4IN6 - chains M and H of the 3 polymer chains in the assembly; structure by X-ray diffraction, 2.70 A resolution.

Chain M:
Protein: Reaction center protein M chain
Organism: Rhodobacter sphaeroides
UniProtKB: P0C0Y9 (RCEM_RHOSH); residues 1-302 here correspond to UniProt positions 2-303 (UniProt number = residue number + 1)
Sequence (302 residues; row label = number of the first residue in the row):
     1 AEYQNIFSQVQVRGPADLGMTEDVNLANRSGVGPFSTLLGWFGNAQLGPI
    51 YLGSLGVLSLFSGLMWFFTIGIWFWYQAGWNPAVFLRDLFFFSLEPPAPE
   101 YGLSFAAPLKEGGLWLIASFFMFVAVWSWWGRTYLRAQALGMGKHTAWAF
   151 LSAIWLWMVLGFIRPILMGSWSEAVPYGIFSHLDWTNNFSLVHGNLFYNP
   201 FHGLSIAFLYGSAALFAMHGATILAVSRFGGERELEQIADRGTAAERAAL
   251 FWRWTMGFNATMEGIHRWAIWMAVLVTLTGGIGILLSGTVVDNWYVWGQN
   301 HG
Sequence notes: engineered mutation Ala214 (Leu215 in P0C0Y9)
Swiss-Prot annotation at these positions:
  - binding site ((7R,8Z)-bacteriochlorophyll b): His182, His202
  - binding site (Fe cation): His219, Glu234, His266
  - binding site (a ubiquinone): Trp252
Ion coordination: Fe ion: His219, Glu234, His266 (shared with 2 residues of chain L)
Residues lining bound ligands:
  - bacteriochlorophyll a (BCL), molecule 1: Trp66, Met122, Val126, Phe150, Ala153, Ile154, Leu156, Trp157, Leu160, Trp185, Thr186, Asn187, Phe189, Ser190, Asn195, Leu196, Phe197, His202, Ser205, Ile206, Leu209, Tyr210, Val276, Thr277, Gly280, Gly281, Ile284
  - bacteriochlorophyll a (BCL), molecule 2: Phe67, Leu89, Met122, Trp157, Leu160, Val175, Ile179, His182, Leu183, Trp185, Thr186
  - bacteriochlorophyll a (BCL), molecule 3: Thr186, Phe197, Tyr210
  - bacteriochlorophyll a (BCL), molecule 4: Phe197, Gly203, Ile206, Ala207, Tyr210, Gly211
  - bacteriopheophytin a (BPH), molecule 1: Ser59, Leu60, Gly63, Leu64, Phe67, Ala125, Val126, Trp129, Thr133, Thr146, Ala149, Phe150, Ala153, Ala273, Val274, Thr277
  - bacteriopheophytin a (BPH), molecule 2: Tyr210, Ala213, Ala214, Ala217, Met218, Trp252, Thr255, Met256
  - glucosyl-galactosyl diacyl-glycerol (GGD; nonadec-10-enoic acid 2-[3,4-dihydroxy-6-hydroxymethyl-5-(3,4,5-trihydroxy-6-hydroxymethyl-tetrahydro-pyran-2-yloxy)-tetrahydro-pyran-2-yloxy] -1-octadec-9-enoyloxymethyl-ethyl ester): Arg253, Met256, Gly257, Phe258, Trp268
  - 1,2-diacyl-sn-glycero-3-phosphocholine (PC1): Ala27, Arg29, Ser30, Gly31, Val32, Gly33, Leu47, Gly48, Ile50, Leu52, Trp129
  - spheroidene (SPO): Trp66, Phe67, Phe68, Ile70, Gly71, Ile72, Phe74, Trp75, Phe85, Leu89, Phe105, Trp115, Leu116, Ser119, Phe120, Met122, Phe123, Trp157, Met158, Leu160, Gly161, Phe162, Trp171, Val175, Tyr177, Gly178, Ile179, His182
  - ubiquinone-10 (U10): Leu215, Met218, His219, Thr222, Ile223, Ala245, Ala248, Ala249, Trp252, Met256, Phe258, Asn259, Ala260, Thr261, Met262, Ile265, Trp268, Met272

Chain H:
Protein: Reaction center protein H chain
Organism: Rhodobacter sphaeroides
UniProtKB: P0C0Y7 (RCEH_RHOSH); residues 1-260 here = UniProt positions 1-260
Sequence (266 residues; numbered -5 to 260; the number before each row is that of its first residue; numbers below 1 keep their minus sign (His-5 is residue -5)):
    -5 HHHHHHMVGVTAFGNFDLASLAIYSFWIFLAGLIYYLQTENMREGYPLEN
    45 EDGTPAANQGPFPLPKPKTFILPHGRGTLTVPGPESEDRPIALARTAVSE
    95 GFPHAPTGDPMKDGVGPASWVARRDLPELDGHGHNKIKPMKAAAGFHVSA
   145 GKNPIGLPVRGCDLEIAGKVVDIWVDIPEQMARFLEVELKDGSTRLLPMQ
   195 MVKVQSNRVHVNALSSDLFAGIPTIKSPTEVTLLEEDKICGYVAGGLMYA
   245 APKRKSVVAAMLAEYA
Disordered / not traced: -5 to 10, 251-260
Sequence notes: expression tag (-5 to 0)
Residues lining bound ligands: glucosyl-galactosyl diacyl-glycerol (GGD; nonadec-10-enoic acid 2-[3,4-dihydroxy-6-hydroxymethyl-5-(3,4,5-trihydroxy-6-hydroxymethyl-tetrahydro-pyran-2-yloxy)-tetrahydro-pyran-2-yloxy] -1-octadec-9-enoyloxymethyl-ethyl ester): Gln32, Tyr40, Leu42, Asn52, Gln53, Gly54, Pro55, Phe56

Chain M / chain H interface:
Residue-residue contacts - 108 pairs, chain M then chain H:
  Glu2(M) - Asn206(H)
  Glu2(M) - Leu241(H)
  Tyr3(M) - Gln194(H)
  Tyr3(M) - Val196(H)
  Asn5(M) - Gln194(H)
  Gln9(M) - Gly145(H)
  Gln9(M) - Val196(H)  hydrogen bond (side chain-backbone)
  Gln9(M) - Lys197(H)
  Gln9(M) - Val198(H)  hydrogen bond (side chain-backbone)
  Val10(M) - Val142(H)  hydrophobic
  Val10(M) - Ala144(H)
  Val10(M) - Lys146(H)
  Gln11(M) - Val142(H)
  Gln11(M) - Ser143(H)  hydrogen bond (backbone-backbone)
  Gln11(M) - Ala144(H)  hydrogen bond (backbone-backbone)
  Val12(M) - His141(H)
  Val12(M) - Ser143(H)
  Val12(M) - Gln174(H)
  Val12(M) - Met175(H)
  Arg13(M) - Gly139(H)
  Arg13(M) - Phe140(H)
  Arg13(M) - His141(H)  hydrogen bond (backbone-backbone)
  Arg13(M) - Ser143(H)
  Arg13(M) - Gln174(H)
  Gly14(M) - Gly139(H)
  Gly14(M) - Phe140(H)
  Gly14(M) - Gln174(H)  hydrogen bond (backbone-side chain)
  Pro15(M) - Ala138(H)
  Pro15(M) - Gly139(H)
  Pro15(M) - Phe140(H)
  Pro15(M) - Gln174(H)  hydrogen bond (backbone-side chain)
  Asp17(M) - Pro172(H)
  Met20(M) - Gly125(H)
  Met20(M) - His126(H)
  Thr37(M) - Ala144(H)
  Trp41(M) - Ala144(H)  hydrophobic
  Trp41(M) - Gly145(H)
  Asn44(M) - Glu173(H)
  Pro200(M) - Ile17(H)  hydrophobic
  Phe201(M) - Ala16(H)
  Phe201(M) - Ile17(H)  hydrophobic
  Leu204(M) - Ile17(H)  hydrophobic
  Leu204(M) - Phe20(H)  hydrophobic
  Leu204(M) - Trp21(H)  hydrophobic
  Ser227(M) - Gln194(H)  hydrogen bond (backbone-side chain)
  Arg228(M) - Pro192(H)
  Arg228(M) - Gln194(H)
  Arg228(M) - Met195(H)
  Arg228(M) - Cys234(H)  hydrogen bond (backbone-side chain)
  Arg228(M) - Leu241(H)
  Phe229(M) - Cys234(H)
  Phe229(M) - Ala238(H)  hydrophobic
  Glu232(M) - Arg177(H)  salt bridge
  Arg233(M) - Glu122(H)  salt bridge
  Arg233(M) - Ile131(H)
  Arg233(M) - Arg177(H)
  Arg233(M) - Leu227(H)
  Arg233(M) - Glu230(H)  salt bridge
  Glu236(M) - Arg117(H)  hydrogen bond (backbone-side chain)
  Glu236(M) - Glu122(H)
  Glu236(M) - Leu227(H)
  Gln237(M) - Arg117(H)
  Ile238(M) - Phe64(H)  hydrophobic
  Ile238(M) - Leu73(H)
  Ala239(M) - Leu66(H)  hydrophobic
  Ala239(M) - Leu73(H)
  Asp240(M) - Arg117(H)  hydrogen bond (backbone-side chain)
  Asp240(M) - Arg118(H)  hydrogen bond (side chain-backbone)
  Arg241(M) - Glu38(H)  salt bridge
  Arg241(M) - Glu79(H)  salt bridge
  Arg241(M) - Val115(H)
  Arg241(M) - Arg117(H)
  Gly242(M) - Val115(H)
  Gly242(M) - Arg117(H)
  Gly242(M) - Asp231(H)
  Thr243(M) - Ser113(H)
  Thr243(M) - Val115(H)
  Thr243(M) - Asp231(H)  hydrogen bond (backbone-side chain)
  Glu246(M) - Val115(H)
  Arg247(M) - Pro111(H)  hydrogen bond (side chain-backbone)
  Arg247(M) - Ser113(H)  hydrogen bond (side chain-backbone)
  Arg247(M) - Gly235(H)
  Arg253(M) - Tyr40(H)  hydrogen bond
  Arg253(M) - Leu42(H)
  Phe258(M) - Gln32(H)
  Ala260(M) - Asn35(H)
  Thr261(M) - Asn35(H)  hydrogen bond (backbone-side chain)
  Glu263(M) - Lys62(H)  salt bridge
  Glu263(M) - Phe64(H)
  Gly264(M) - Asn35(H)
  Ile265(M) - Asn35(H)
  Arg267(M) - Tyr30(H)  hydrogen bond
  Arg267(M) - Leu31(H)
  Arg267(M) - Glu34(H)  salt bridge
  Arg267(M) - Lys62(H)
  Trp268(M) - Leu31(H)
  Trp268(M) - Asn35(H)
  Trp271(M) - Phe23(H)  hydrophobic
  Trp271(M) - Leu27(H)  hydrophobic
  Leu275(M) - Leu27(H)  hydrophobic
  Thr279(M) - Phe20(H)
  Val290(M) - Leu12(H)  hydrophobic
  Val291(M) - Ala13(H)  hydrophobic
  Trp297(M) - Asp11(H)  hydrogen bond
  Trp297(M) - Ala13(H)
  Trp297(M) - Ser14(H)
  Gly302(M) - Asp11(H)
  Gly302(M) - Ser14(H)
Interface residues without a listed pair, chain M (55 interface residues in all): Ala1, Gln46, Phe208, Asn259, Leu286, Trp294
Interface residues without a listed pair, chain H (72 interface residues in all): Leu24, Met36, Arg37, Gly39, Gly110, Ala112, Trp114, Lys130, Pro148, Val169, Ala176, Met193

Summary:
Chain M and chain H form an interface of 55 and 72 residues respectively, with 19 hydrogen bonds and 7 salt
bridges. Polar pairs include Glu232(M)-Arg177(H), Arg233(M)-Glu122(H) and Arg233(M)-Glu230(H).
Glucosyl-galactosyl diacyl-glycerol is bound between chain M and chain H.
Here chain M is Reaction center protein M chain and chain H is Reaction center protein H chain, both from
Rhodobacter sphaeroides. Entry 4IN6 ((M)L214A mutant of the Rhodobacter sphaeroides Reaction Center) was
determined by X-ray diffraction (same publication as 4IN7 and 4IN5).
